5AO9 - chain A; structure by X-ray diffraction, 1.58 A resolution.

# Chain A
Protein: Esterase
Organism: Thermogutta terrifontis
Notes: EC 3.1.1.1
Chain sequence (286 residues; row label = number of the first residue in the row):
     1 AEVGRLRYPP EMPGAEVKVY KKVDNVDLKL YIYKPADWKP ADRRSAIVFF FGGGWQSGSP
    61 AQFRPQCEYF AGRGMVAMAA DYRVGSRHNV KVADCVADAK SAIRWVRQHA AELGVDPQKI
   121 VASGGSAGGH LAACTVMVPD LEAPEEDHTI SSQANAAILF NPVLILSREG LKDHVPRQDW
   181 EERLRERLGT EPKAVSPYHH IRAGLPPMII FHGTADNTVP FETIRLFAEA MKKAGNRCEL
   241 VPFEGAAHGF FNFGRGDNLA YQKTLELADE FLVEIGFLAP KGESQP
Not modelled in the structure: 173-175, 284-286
Residues lining bound ligands: PE8 (3,6,9,12,15,18,21-heptaoxatricosane-1,23-diol): K100, V136, M137, V138, P139, D140, S152, Q153, R202, G204, L205, P206
What the authors report for this chain:
  - catalytic residues: S126, D216, H248
  - conformationally variable residues (order/disorder transition): P144 to T149, K172 to P176
  - specificity-determining residues: V3 (proposed by the authors, not directly observed)

# Summary
Ligands of chain A: compound PE8. From the paper: catalytic residues S126, D216 and H248; the specificity
determinant V3.
Chain A is Esterase (Thermogutta terrifontis); the structure, The structure of a novel thermophilic esterase
from the Planctomycetes species, Thermogutta terrifontis, Est2-native, was determined by X-ray diffraction
(same publication as 5AOA, 5AOB and 5AOC).
